5MQ7 - chains 0A and 0B of the 360 polymer chains in the assembly; structure by electron microscopy, 5.20 A resolution (low resolution: residue-level contacts below are approximate; hydrogen-bond / salt-bridge calls are withheld).

Chain 0A (and 0B):
Name: 6,7-dimethyl-8-ribityllumazine synthase
Organism: Aquifex aeolicus
Notes: EC 2.5.1.78; chain 0B of this document is another copy of the same molecule, construct and numbering; everything in this record applies to it too
UniProt: O66529 (RISB_AQUAE); numbering as in UniProt (aligned over 1-154)
Amino-acid sequence (161 residues; row label = number of the first residue in the row):
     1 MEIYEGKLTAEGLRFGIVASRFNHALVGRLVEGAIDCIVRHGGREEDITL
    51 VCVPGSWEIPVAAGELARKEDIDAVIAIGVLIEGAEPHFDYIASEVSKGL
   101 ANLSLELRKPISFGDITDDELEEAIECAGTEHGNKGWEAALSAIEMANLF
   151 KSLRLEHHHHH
Sequence notes: conflict E2 (Gln in O66529), G28 (Asp in O66529), C52 (Arg in O66529), E83 (Arg in O66529), E86 (Thr in O66529), S112 (Thr in O66529), D115 (Val in O66529), D118 (Ala in O66529), E120 (Thr in O66529), E123 (Gln in O66529), C127 (Arg in O66529), E131 (Lys in O66529); expression tag (155-161)
UniProt features mapped onto this chain:
  - active site: H88 (Proton donor)
  - binding site (5-amino-6-(D-ribitylamino)uracil): F22, N23, S56 to E58, V80 to I82, F113, K135
From the paper describing this entry:
  - conformationally variable residues (helix shift, loop rearrangement): I82 to D90, T117 to N134

Chain 0A / chain 0B interface:
Pairs across the interface - 7 pairs, chain 0A then chain 0B:
  E2(0A) with I48(0B); T49(0B); L50(0B)
  I3(0A) with L50(0B)
  Y4(0A) with L50(0B); V51(0B); C52(0B)
Also at the interface, not in a pair above, chain 0A (6 interface residues in all): M1, E5, S142
Also at the interface, not in a pair above, chain 0B (8 interface residues in all): E45, E46, P54

Summary:
Chain 0A and chain 0B form an interface of 6 and 8 residues respectively. Curated annotation (UniProt) lists
active-site residue H88(0A) and 10 residues binding 5-amino-6-(D-ribitylamino)uracil on chain 0A. From the
paper: conformational variability at I82(0A) and T117(0A).
Chain 0A and chain 0B are both 6,7-dimethyl-8-ribityllumazine synthase (Aquifex aeolicus); the structure,
Structure of AaLS-13, was determined by electron microscopy, deposited together with 5MPP and 5MQ3.
